PDB entry 4Q2N | X-ray diffraction, 2.00 A resolution | chains A and B

# Chain A (and B)
Name: InaD-like protein
Organism: Homo sapiens
Notes: chain B of this document is another copy of the same molecule, construct and numbering; everything in this record applies to it too
UniProt: Q8NI35 (INADL_HUMAN); residues 362-452 here = UniProt positions 362-452
Sequence (103 residues; numbered 358 to 460; the number before each row is that of its first residue):
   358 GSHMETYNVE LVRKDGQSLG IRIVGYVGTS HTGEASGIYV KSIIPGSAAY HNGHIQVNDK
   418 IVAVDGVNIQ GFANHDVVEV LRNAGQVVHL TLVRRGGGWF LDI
Disordered / not traced: 358, 384-392 (chain B: 358-359, 372-373)
Sequence notes: expression tag (358-361); linker (453-455)

# How chain A and chain B interact
Contacting residue pairs - 69 pairs, chain A then chain B:
  Ser-359(A) with Tyr-383(B)
  Met-361(A) with His-388(B); Thr-389(B)
  Ser-375(A) with Ile-460(B)
  Leu-376(A) with Ile-460(B), hydrogen bond (backbone-backbone)
  Gly-377(A) with Ile-460(B), hydrogen bond (backbone-backbone)
  Ile-378(A) with Leu-458(B); Asp-459(B); Ile-460(B), hydrogen bond (backbone-backbone)
  Arg-379(A) with Phe-457(B); Leu-458(B); Asp-459(B), salt bridge
  Ile-380(A) with Trp-456(B); Phe-457(B); Leu-458(B), hydrogen bond (backbone-backbone); Ile-460(B), hydrophobic
  Val-381(A) with Gly-455(B); Trp-456(B); Phe-457(B), hydrophobic
  Gly-382(A) with Gly-455(B); Trp-456(B), hydrogen bond (backbone-backbone)
  Tyr-383(A) with Arg-452(B), hydrogen bond (side chain-backbone); Gly-453(B); Gly-455(B)
  Ser-393(A) with Arg-452(B), hydrogen bond
  Ile-395(A) with Trp-456(B), hydrophobic
  Tyr-396(A) with Thr-389(B)
  Lys-398(A) with Gln-413(B), hydrogen bond; Phe-457(B)
  Gln-413(A) with Lys-398(B), hydrogen bond
  Val-414(A) with Val-414(B), hydrophobic
  Asn-415(A) with Asn-415(B), hydrogen bond
  Asn-431(A) with Trp-456(B)
  Val-435(A) with Leu-458(B), hydrophobic
  Leu-438(A) with Ile-460(B), hydrophobic
  Arg-452(A) with Tyr-383(B); Gly-385(B), hydrogen bond (side chain-backbone); Thr-386(B); Ser-387(B); Glu-391(B); Ala-392(B), hydrogen bond (side chain-backbone)
  Gly-453(A) with Tyr-383(B)
  Gly-454(A) with Val-381(B); Tyr-383(B)
  Gly-455(A) with Gly-382(B); Tyr-383(B)
  Trp-456(A) with Val-381(B); Gly-382(B), hydrogen bond (backbone-backbone); Ile-395(B), hydrophobic; Phe-429(B); Ala-430(B); Asn-431(B); Val-434(B), hydrophobic
  Phe-457(A) with Arg-379(B); Ile-380(B); Val-381(B), hydrophobic; Asn-431(B)
  Leu-458(A) with Ile-378(B); Arg-379(B); Ile-380(B), hydrogen bond (backbone-backbone); Val-434(B), hydrophobic; Val-435(B), hydrophobic
  Asp-459(A) with Ile-378(B); Arg-379(B), salt bridge
  Ile-460(A) with Ser-375(B); Leu-376(B), hydrogen bond (backbone-backbone); Gly-377(B), hydrogen bond (backbone-backbone); Ile-378(B), hydrogen bond (backbone-backbone); Leu-438(B), hydrophobic
Also at the interface, not in a pair above, chain A (32 interface residues in all): Lys-417, Arg-451
Also at the interface, not in a pair above, chain B (38 interface residues in all): Ser-393, Tyr-396, Gly-454

# Summary
32 residues of chain A and 38 residues of chain B are in contact, with 17 hydrogen bonds and 2 salt bridges.
Polar pairs include Arg-379(A)/Asp-459(B), Gly-377(A)/Ile-460(B) and Tyr-383(A)/Arg-452(B).
Both chains are InaD-like protein (Homo sapiens). Entry 4Q2N (INADL PDZ3 in Complex with a Phage-Derived
Peptide) was determined by X-ray diffraction (same publication as 4Q2O, 4Q2P and 4Q2Q).
